Entry 6MAR (electron microscopy, 4.50 A resolution (low resolution: residue-level contacts below are approximate; hydrogen-bond / salt-bridge calls are withheld)); this record covers chains M and B of the 10 polymer chains in the assembly.

Chain M:
Protein: Immunoglobulin G PGT151 Fab, Heavy chain
Source organism: Homo sapiens
Notes: antibody fragment or engineered binder
Chain sequence (240 residues; numbered 1 to 218 plus 22 insertion-coded residues; the number before each row is that of its first residue; a row labelled like 82A-82C holds insertion residues (82A, then the next letters in order)):
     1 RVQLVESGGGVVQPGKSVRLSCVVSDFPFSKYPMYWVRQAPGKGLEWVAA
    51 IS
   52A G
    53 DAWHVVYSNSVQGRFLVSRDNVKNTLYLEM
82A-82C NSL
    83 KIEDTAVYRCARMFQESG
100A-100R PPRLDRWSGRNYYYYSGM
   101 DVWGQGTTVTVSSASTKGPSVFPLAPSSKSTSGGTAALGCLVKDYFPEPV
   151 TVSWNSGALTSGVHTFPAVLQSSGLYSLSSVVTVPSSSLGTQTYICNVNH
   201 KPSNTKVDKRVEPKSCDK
Unresolved in the structure: 1, 115-218
Cystine bridges: Cys-22/Cys-92

Chain B:
Protein: Envelope glycoprotein gp160
Source organism: Human immunodeficiency virus 1
Reference sequence: Q2N0S7 (Q2N0S7_9HIV1); residues 506-711 here correspond to UniProt positions 503-708 (UniProt number = residue number - 3)
Chain sequence (220 residues; numbered 506 to 725; the number before each row is that of its first residue):
   506 VGREKRAVGIGAVFLGFLGAAGSTMGAASMTLTVQARNLLSGIVQQQSNL
   556 LRAIEAQQHLLKLTVWGIKQLQARVLAVERYLRDQQLLGIWGCSGKLICT
   606 TNVPWNSSWSNRNLSEIWDNMTWLQWDKEISNYTQIIYGLLEESQNQQEK
   656 NEQDLLALDKWASLWNWFDISNWLWYIKIFIMIVGGLIGLRIVFAVLSVI
   706 HRVRQGGGSGGGWSHPQFEK
Unresolved in the structure: 506-511, 550-568, 665-725
Sequence notes: expression tag (712-725)
Cystine bridges: Cys-598/Cys-604
Covalently attached groups: glycan linked to Asn-611, Asn-637; N-acetylglucosamine (NAG) linked to Asn-618, Asn-625
Reported in the primary citation:
  - post-translational modification sites: Asn-611, Asn-625, Asn-637

Chain M / chain B interface:
Contacting residue pairs - 20 pairs, chain M then chain B:
  His-56(M) with Gly-514(B)
  Arg-100F(M) with Arg-542(B); Asn-543(B)
  Trp-100G(M) with Phe-522(B); Asn-543(B)
  Ser-100H(M) with Leu-520(B); Gly-521(B); Phe-522(B)
  Arg-100J(M) with Ala-517(B)
  Asn-100K(M) with Gly-514(B); Ile-515(B); Gly-516(B); Val-518(B)
  Tyr-100L(M) with Gly-514(B); Ile-515(B)
  Tyr-100M(M) with Ala-512(B); Val-513(B); Gly-514(B)
  Tyr-100N(M) with Ala-512(B)
  Tyr-100O(M) with Ala-512(B)
Other interface residues (no listed pair), chain M (13 interface residues in all): Trp-55, Leu-100D, Gly-100I
Other interface residues (no listed pair), chain B (13 interface residues in all): Phe-519

In short:
Chain M and chain B each contribute 13 residues to their interface. N-acetylglucosamine is covalently linked
to Asn-618(B) and Asn-625(B). From the paper: modification sites Asn-611(B), Asn-625(B) and Asn-637(B).
Chain M is Immunoglobulin G PGT151 Fab, Heavy chain (Homo sapiens) and chain B is Envelope glycoprotein gp160
(Human immunodeficiency virus 1); the structure, HIV-1 Envelope Glycoprotein Clone BG505 delCT N332T in
complex with broadly neutralizing antibody Fab PGT151, was determined by electron microscopy.
